4WJ4 - chains A and B; structure by X-ray diffraction, 3.29 A resolution.

== Chain A ==
Name: Aspartate--tRNA(Asp/Asn) ligase
From: Pseudomonas aeruginosa PAO1
Notes: EC 6.1.1.23
UniProtKB: Q51422 (SYDND_PSEAE); residue numbers follow UniProt; this construct covers 1-591
Amino-acid sequence (599 residues; each row starts with the number of its first residue; numbers below 1 keep their minus sign (Met-7 is residue -7)):
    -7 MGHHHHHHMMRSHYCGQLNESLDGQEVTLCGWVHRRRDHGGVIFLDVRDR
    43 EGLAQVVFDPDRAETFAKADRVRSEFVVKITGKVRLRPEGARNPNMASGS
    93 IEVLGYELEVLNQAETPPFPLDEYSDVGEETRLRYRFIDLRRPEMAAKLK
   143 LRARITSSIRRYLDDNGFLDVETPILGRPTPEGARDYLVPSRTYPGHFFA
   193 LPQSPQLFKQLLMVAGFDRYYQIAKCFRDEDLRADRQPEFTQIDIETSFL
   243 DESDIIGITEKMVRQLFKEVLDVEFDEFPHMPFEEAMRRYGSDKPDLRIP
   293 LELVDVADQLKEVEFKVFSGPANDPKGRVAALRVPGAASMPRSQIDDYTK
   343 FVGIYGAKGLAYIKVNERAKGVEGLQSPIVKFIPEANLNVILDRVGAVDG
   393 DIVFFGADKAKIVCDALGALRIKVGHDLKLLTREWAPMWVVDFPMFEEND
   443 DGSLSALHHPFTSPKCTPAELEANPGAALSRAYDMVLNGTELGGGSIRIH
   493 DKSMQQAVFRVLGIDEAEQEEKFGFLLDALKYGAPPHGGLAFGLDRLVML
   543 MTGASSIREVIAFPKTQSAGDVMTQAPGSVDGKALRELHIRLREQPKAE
Unresolved in the structure: -7 to 1, 587-591
Sequence notes: expression tag (-7 to 0)
Small-molecule neighbours: aspartic acid (ASP): Ser196, Gln198, Lys201, Gln234, His450, His451, Gly486, Gly487, Arg490, Gly531, Leu532, Ala533
Curated features (UniProtKB/Swiss-Prot):
  - region: Gln198 to Lys201 (Aspartate)
  - binding site (L-aspartate): Glu174, Arg220, His450, Arg490
  - binding site (ATP): Arg220 to Glu222, Gln229, Glu483, Gly535 to Arg538
  - site (Important for tRNA non-discrimination): His31, Gly82

== Chain B ==
Molecule: 76mer-tRNA
Sequence (76 nucleotides; row label = number of the first residue in the row):
     1 UCCGCGAUAGCUCAGUCGGUAGAGCAAAUGACUGUUAAUCAUUGGGUCCC
    51 UGGUUCGAGUCCAGGUCGCGGAGCCA

== Interface between chain A and chain B ==
Pairs across the interface - 85 pairs, chain A then chain B:
  Arg27(A) - A37(B)  sugar contact
  Arg27(A) - A38(B)  salt bridge to the phosphate
  Arg29(A) - U35(B)  hydrogen bond to the base
  Arg29(A) - U36(B)  hydrogen bond to the sugar
  Arg29(A) - A38(B)  salt bridge to the phosphate
  Asp30(A) - C32(B)  hydrogen bond to the base
  Asp30(A) - A38(B)  hydrogen bond to the base
  His31(A) - C32(B)  base contact
  His31(A) - U33(B)  sugar contact
  His31(A) - G34(B)  sugar contact
  His31(A) - U35(B)  hydrogen bond to the sugar
  His31(A) - A38(B)  stacking on the base
  Gly32(A) - C32(B)  base contact
  Gly33(A) - U33(B)  hydrogen bond to the phosphate
  Val34(A) - U33(B)  hydrogen bond to the sugar
  Val34(A) - G34(B)  base contact
  Phe36(A) - G34(B)  sugar contact
  Phe36(A) - U35(B)  stacking on the base
  Asp38(A) - U36(B)  sugar contact
  Gln47(A) - U35(B)  hydrogen bond to the base
  Gln47(A) - U36(B)  base contact
  Val49(A) - G34(B)  base contact
  Asp51(A) - U33(B)  base contact
  Arg65(A) - A28(B)  salt bridge to the phosphate
  Arg65(A) - U29(B)  salt bridge to the phosphate
  Ser66(A) - A27(B)  phosphate contact
  Arg77(A) - G34(B)  hydrogen bond to the base
  Arg79(A) - U35(B)  base contact
  Arg79(A) - U36(B)  hydrogen bond to the base
  Pro80(A) - G34(B)  base contact
  Gly82(A) - U36(B)  base contact
  Ala83(A) - G34(B)  base contact
  Ala83(A) - U35(B)  base contact
  Ala83(A) - U36(B)  hydrogen bond to the base
  Arg84(A) - U36(B)  base contact
  Asn85(A) - U36(B)  hydrogen bond to the base
  Glu94(A) - G34(B)  hydrogen bond to the base
  Glu94(A) - U35(B)  base contact
  Thr108(A) - A26(B)  sugar contact
  Thr108(A) - A27(B)  sugar contact
  Pro110(A) - G10(B)  hydrogen bond to the sugar
  Pro110(A) - C11(B)  sugar contact
  Asp114(A) - A37(B)  base contact
  Glu115(A) - A37(B)  base contact
  Asp118(A) - U12(B)  sugar contact
  Val119(A) - C11(B)  phosphate contact
  Val119(A) - U12(B)  phosphate contact
  Gly120(A) - U12(B)  phosphate contact
  Glu121(A) - C69(B)  sugar contact
  Glu122(A) - C67(B)  hydrogen bond to the sugar
  Glu122(A) - G68(B)  sugar contact
  Thr123(A) - U12(B)  phosphate contact
  Glu174(A) - A76(B)  sugar contact
  Gly175(A) - A76(B)  sugar contact
  Ala176(A) - C75(B)  phosphate contact
  Ala176(A) - A76(B)  sugar contact
  Gln198(A) - A76(B)  base contact
  Arg220(A) - C75(B)  sugar contact
  Glu222(A) - C74(B)  hydrogen bond to the sugar
  Glu222(A) - C75(B)  sugar contact
  Asp223(A) - G73(B)  hydrogen bond to the base
  Arg225(A) - G71(B)  phosphate contact
  Arg225(A) - A72(B)  salt bridge to the phosphate
  Arg225(A) - G73(B)  hydrogen bond to the base
  Arg225(A) - C74(B)  base contact
  Ala226(A) - G70(B)  phosphate contact
  Ala226(A) - G71(B)  hydrogen bond to the phosphate
  Arg228(A) - C74(B)  hydrogen bond to the base
  Arg228(A) - C75(B)  hydrogen bond to the base
  Ile346(A) - A72(B)  sugar contact
  Tyr347(A) - G71(B)  phosphate contact
  Tyr347(A) - A72(B)  phosphate contact
  Ser447(A) - A76(B)  phosphate contact
  Ala448(A) - A76(B)  hydrogen bond to the sugar
  His450(A) - A76(B)  hydrogen bond to the sugar
  His451(A) - A76(B)  sugar contact
  Pro452(A) - A76(B)  sugar contact
  Arg550(A) - C69(B)  salt bridge to the phosphate
  Arg550(A) - G70(B)  salt bridge to the phosphate
  Thr558(A) - G68(B)  hydrogen bond to the phosphate
  Thr558(A) - C69(B)  phosphate contact
  Gln559(A) - C69(B)  hydrogen bond to the phosphate
  Gln559(A) - G70(B)  hydrogen bond to the base
  Gln559(A) - G71(B)  base contact
  Ser560(A) - G68(B)  hydrogen bond to the phosphate
Also at the interface, not in a pair above, chain A (60 interface residues in all): Phe111, Pro112, Gln195, Ser196, Asp442, Phe453, Val564
Also at the interface, not in a pair above, chain B (26 interface residues in all): U1, U39

== In short ==
Chain A and chain B form an interface of 60 and 26 residues respectively, with 27 hydrogen bonds, 7 salt
bridges and 2 aromatic stacking contacts. Among the polar pairs are Arg29(A)-U35(B), Asp30(A)-C32(B) and
Asp30(A)-A38(B). Ligands of chain A: aspartic acid.
Chain A is Aspartate--tRNA(Asp/Asn) ligase (Pseudomonas aeruginosa PAO1) and chain B is 76mer-tRNA; the
structure, Crystal structure of non-discriminating aspartyl-tRNA synthetase from Pseudomonas aeruginosa
complexed with tRNA(Asn) and aspartic acid, was determined by X-ray diffraction (same publication as 4WJ3).
